PDB entry 5JKA | X-ray diffraction, 2.00 A resolution | chain B

== Chain B ==
Protein: Sperm-egg fusion protein Juno
From: Homo sapiens
UniProtKB: A6ND01 (JUNO_HUMAN); residue numbers follow UniProt; this construct covers 20-228
Chain sequence (221 residues; numbered 16 to 236; the number before each row is that of its first residue):
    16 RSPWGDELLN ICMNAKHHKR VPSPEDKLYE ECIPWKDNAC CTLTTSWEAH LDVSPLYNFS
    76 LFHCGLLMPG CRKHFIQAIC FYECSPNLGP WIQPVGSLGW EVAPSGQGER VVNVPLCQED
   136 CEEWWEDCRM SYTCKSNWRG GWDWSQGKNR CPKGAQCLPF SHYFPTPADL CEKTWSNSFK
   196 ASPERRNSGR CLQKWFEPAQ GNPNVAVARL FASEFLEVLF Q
Not modelled in the structure: 16-19, 110-122, 232-236
Differences from the reference sequence: expression tag (16-19, 229-236)
Disulfides: Cys27-Cys55, Cys47-Cys95, Cys56-Cys99, Cys79-Cys172, Cys86-Cys143, Cys132-Cys206, Cys136-Cys186, Cys149-Cys166
Glycans and other covalent adducts: N-acetylglucosamine (NAG) linked to Asn73
Swiss-Prot annotation at these positions:
  - region: Trp62 to Leu81 (Important for interaction with IZUMO1)
  - lipidation: Ser228 (GPI-anchor amidated serine)
  - glycosylation: Asn73 (N-linked (GlcNAc...) asparagine)
  - mutagenesis: Glu45 (E45A: Nearly abolishes interaction with IZUMO1; E45K: Abolishes interaction with IZUMO1), Trp62 (W62A: Nearly abolishes interaction with IZUMO1), Leu81 (L81A: Abolishes interaction with IZUMO1), Lys163 (K163E: Mildly decreases interaction with IZUMO1)

== In short ==
Covalently linked N-acetylglucosamine: at Asn73. Curated annotation (UniProt) lists 4 mutagenesis sites.
Chain B is Sperm-egg fusion protein Juno (Homo sapiens); the structure, Crystal structure of human JUNO
(crystal form 1), was determined by X-ray diffraction, deposited together with 5JK9, 5JKB, 5JKC, 5JKD and
5JKE.
